PDB entry 8SWQ | X-ray diffraction, 1.98 A resolution | chains A and C of the 3 polymer chains in the assembly

# Chain A (and C)
Name: Purine nucleoside phosphorylase
Organism: Kluyveromyces lactis NRRL Y-1140
Notes: chain C of this document is another copy of the same molecule, construct and numbering; everything in this record applies to it too
Reference sequence: Q6CSZ6 (Q6CSZ6_KLULA); numbering as in UniProt (aligned over 1-306)
Chain sequence (307 residues; numbered 0 to 306; the number before each row is that of its first residue; numbering starts at 0):
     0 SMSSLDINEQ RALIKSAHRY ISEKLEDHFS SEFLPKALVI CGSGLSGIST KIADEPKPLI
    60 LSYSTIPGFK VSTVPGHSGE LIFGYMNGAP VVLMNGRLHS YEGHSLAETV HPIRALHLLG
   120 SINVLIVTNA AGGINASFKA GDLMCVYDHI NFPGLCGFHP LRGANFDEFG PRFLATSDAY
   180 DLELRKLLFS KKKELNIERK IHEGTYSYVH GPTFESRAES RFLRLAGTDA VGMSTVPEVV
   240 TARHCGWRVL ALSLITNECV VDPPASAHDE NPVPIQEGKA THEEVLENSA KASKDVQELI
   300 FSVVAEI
Disordered / not traced: 0-4 (chain C: 0-4, 70-77, 97-104, 210-213, 270-288)
Construct notes: expression tag (0)
Modified / non-standard residues: Mse1 (selenomethionine); Mse85, Mse93, Mse143, Mse232 (selenomethionine; parent Met)
Residues lining bound ligands: DIH (7-[[(3R,4R)-3-(hydroxymethyl)-4-oxidanyl-pyrrolidin-1-ium-1-yl]methyl]-3,5-dihydropyrrolo[3,2-d]pyrimidin-4-one): S42, H98, Y100, A129, A130, G131, F213, E214, V230, G231, Mse232, T255, N256, C258, H281, V284

# How chain A and chain C interact
Pairs across the interface - 79 pairs, chain A then chain C:
  S99(A) with R161(C), hydrogen bond (backbone-side chain)
  Y100(A) with R161(C); G162(C), hydrogen bond (backbone-backbone); F172(C)
  E101(A) with G162(C); A163(C)
  G102(A) with R161(C)
  H103(A) with R161(C), hydrogen bond (backbone-side chain)
  F151(A) with C155(C), hydrophobic
  P152(A) with L154(C); C155(C)
  C155(A) with C155(C), hydrophobic
  F157(A) with C155(C); G156(C); F157(C), hydrophobic
  V208(A) with L154(C)
  H209(A) with G153(C); L154(C), hydrogen bond (backbone-backbone); C155(C); G156(C); R161(C), hydrogen bond
  G210(A) with G153(C); H158(C)
  P211(A) with H158(C); L160(C), hydrophobic; R171(C); F172(C); L173(C)
  T212(A) with H158(C), hydrogen bond; L160(C); L173(C); T175(C); V239(C)
  F213(A) with F172(C), hydrophobic; L173(C), hydrogen bond (backbone-backbone); A174(C); T175(C), hydrogen bond (backbone-side chain)
  E214(A) with T175(C)
  S215(A) with D147(C); H148(C), hydrogen bond (side chain-backbone); T175(C), hydrogen bond (backbone-side chain)
  R216(A) with D147(C); S176(C), hydrogen bond (side chain-backbone)
  A217(A) with D147(C), hydrogen bond (backbone-side chain); H148(C); I149(C), hydrophobic; T204(C)
  E218(A) with H148(C); I149(C); N150(C), hydrogen bond (side chain-backbone)
  R220(A) with D147(C), salt bridge
  F221(A) with F151(C), hydrophobic; F221(C), hydrophobic; A225(C), hydrophobic
  L224(A) with L224(C)
  V259(A) with S176(C)
  P263(A) with Y146(C)
  A264(A) with L181(C); R184(C), hydrogen bond (backbone-side chain)
  S265(A) with L181(C); E202(C), hydrogen bond
  A266(A) with R184(C); K185(C); F188(C), hydrophobic; E202(C), hydrogen bond (backbone-side chain)
  H267(A) with F188(C)
  P271(A) with L181(C), hydrophobic
  I274(A) with S176(C); D177(C); Y179(C); D180(C); L181(C); R184(C)
  Q275(A) with D177(C)
  K278(A) with A174(C); S176(C); D177(C), salt bridge
  A279(A) with A174(C)
  H281(A) with F172(C)
Also at the interface, not in a pair above, chain A (38 interface residues in all): S104, Mse232, P262
Also at the interface, not in a pair above, chain C (36 interface residues in all): R242

# In short
38 residues of chain A and 36 residues of chain C are in contact, with 16 hydrogen bonds and 2 salt bridges.
Polar pairs include R220(A)-D147(C), K278(A)-D177(C) and S99(A)-R161(C). Ligands of chain A: compound DIH.
Chain A and chain C are both Purine nucleoside phosphorylase (Kluyveromyces lactis NRRL Y-1140); the
structure, Structure of K. lactis PNP bound to transition state analog DADMe-IMMUCILLIN H and sulfate, was
determined by X-ray diffraction (same publication as 8SWP, 8SWR, 8SWS, 8SWT and 8SWU).
